PDB entry 3G9O | X-ray diffraction, 1.65 A resolution | chains B and C of the 4 polymer chains in the assembly

Chain B:
Molecule: Glucocorticoid receptor
From: Rattus norvegicus
Reference sequence: P06536 (GCR_RAT); residues 440-525 here = UniProt positions 440-525
Sequence (90 residues; numbered 436 to 525; the number before each row is that of its first residue):
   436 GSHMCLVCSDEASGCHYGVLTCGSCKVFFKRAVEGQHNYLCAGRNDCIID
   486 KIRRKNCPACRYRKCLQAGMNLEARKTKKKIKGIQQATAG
Disordered / not traced: 436, 512-525
Sequence notes: expression tag (436-439)
Bound ions: Zn2+ site 1: Cys440, Cys443, Cys457, Cys460; Zn2+ site 2: Cys476, Cys482, Cys492, Cys495
Reported in the primary citation:
  - mutagenesis - R510A, K514A: decreased binding to DNA
  - mutagenesis - K514A: unchanged signaling
  - mutagenesis - H472A, R510A: increased signaling
  - mutagenesis - H472R: decreased signaling
  - mutagenesis - G470A, N473A: decreased signaling in response to Pal
  - mutagenesis - G470A: decreased signaling in response to Tat

Chain C:
Molecule: 16-nt DNA strand
Sequence (16 nucleotides; row label = number of the first residue in the row):
     1 TCGGACAAAATGTTCT

Interface between chain B and chain C:
Pairs across the interface (11; chain B residue first):
  Gly458(B) with DT13(C), base contact
  Ser459(B) with DG12(C), phosphate contact
  Val462(B) with DT13(C), base contact
  Phe463(B) with DT11(C), phosphate contact
  Arg466(B) with DT11(C), base contact; DG12(C), hydrogen bond to the base
  Arg489(B) with DG12(C), salt bridge to the phosphate
  Lys490(B) with DT11(C), phosphate contact; DG12(C), phosphate contact
  Pro493(B) with DT11(C), phosphate contact
  Arg496(B) with DG12(C), salt bridge to the phosphate
Also at the interface, not in a pair above, chain B (11 interface residues in all): Lys461, Tyr474
Also at the interface, not in a pair above, chain C (4 interface residues in all): DT14

In short:
11 residues of chain B and 4 residues of chain C are in contact, with 1 hydrogen bond and 2 salt bridges.
Among the polar pairs are Arg466(B)-DG12(C), Arg489(B)-DG12(C) and Arg496(B)-DG12(C). The paper reports that
R510A and K514A of chain B reduce binding to DNA; H472A and R510A of chain B increase signaling; 6
substitutions were tested in all.
Here chain B is Glucocorticoid receptor (Rattus norvegicus) and chain C is a 16-nt DNA strand. Entry 3G9O (GR
DNA-binding domain:Sgk 16bp complex-9) was determined by X-ray diffraction (same publication as 3FYL, 3G6P,
3G6Q, 3G6R, 3G6T, 3G6U and 8 further entries).
